8ISZ - chains B and C of the 4 polymer chains in the assembly; structure by electron microscopy, 3.27 A resolution.

== Chain B ==
Protein: TIR domain-containing protein
Source organism: Thermoflavifilum thermophilum
UniProt: A0A1I7NFG5 (A0A1I7NFG5_9BACT); numbering as in UniProt (aligned over 1-450)
Sequence (450 residues; each row starts with the number of its first residue):
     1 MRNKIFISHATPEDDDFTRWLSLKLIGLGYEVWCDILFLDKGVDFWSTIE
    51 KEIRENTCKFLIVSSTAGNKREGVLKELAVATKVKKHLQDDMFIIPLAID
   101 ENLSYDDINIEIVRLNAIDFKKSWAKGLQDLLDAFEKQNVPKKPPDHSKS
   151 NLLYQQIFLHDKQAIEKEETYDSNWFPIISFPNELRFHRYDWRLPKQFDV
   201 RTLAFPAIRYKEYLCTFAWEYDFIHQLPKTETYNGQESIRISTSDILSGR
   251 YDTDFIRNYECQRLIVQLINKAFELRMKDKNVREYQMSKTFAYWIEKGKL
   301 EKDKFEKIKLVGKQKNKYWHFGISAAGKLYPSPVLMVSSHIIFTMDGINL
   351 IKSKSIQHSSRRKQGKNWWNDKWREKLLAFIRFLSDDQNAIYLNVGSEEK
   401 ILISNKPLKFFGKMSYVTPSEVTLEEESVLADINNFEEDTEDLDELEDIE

== Chain C ==
Molecule: 21-nt RNA strand
Sequence (21 nucleotides; numbered 1 to 21; the number before each row is that of its first residue):
     1 UGAGGUAGUAGGUUGUAUAGU

== Chain B / chain C interface ==
Residue-residue contacts (25; chain B residue first):
  Lys196(B) - G15(C)  salt bridge to the phosphate
  Arg209(B) - U14(C)  salt bridge to the phosphate
  Tyr210(B) - U13(C)  phosphate contact
  Lys211(B) - U13(C)  phosphate contact
  Lys211(B) - U14(C)  phosphate contact
  Tyr259(B) - G11(C)  phosphate contact
  Tyr259(B) - G12(C)  hydrogen bond to the phosphate
  Glu260(B) - G12(C)  sugar contact
  Arg263(B) - G11(C)  base contact
  Met287(B) - G4(C)  sugar contact
  Met287(B) - G5(C)  phosphate contact
  Ser288(B) - G5(C)  sugar contact
  Lys289(B) - U6(C)  base contact
  Lys289(B) - A7(C)  hydrogen bond to the base
  Lys289(B) - G8(C)  hydrogen bond to the base
  His340(B) - G4(C)  salt bridge to the phosphate
  Lys354(B) - G5(C)  phosphate contact
  His358(B) - G2(C)  base contact
  His358(B) - A3(C)  hydrogen bond to the base
  Arg361(B) - A3(C)  sugar contact
  Arg362(B) - G2(C)  hydrogen bond to the base
  Arg362(B) - A3(C)  hydrogen bond to the sugar
  Asn434(B) - U1(C)  hydrogen bond to the base
  Glu437(B) - U1(C)  phosphate contact
  Glu438(B) - U1(C)  base contact
Other interface residues (no listed pair), chain B (21 interface residues in all): Arg257, Tyr285, Ser339

== In short ==
Chain B and chain C form an interface of 21 and 13 residues respectively, with 7 hydrogen bonds and 3 salt
bridges. Among the polar pairs are Lys289(B)-A7(C), Lys289(B)-G8(C) and His358(B)-A3(C).
Chain B is TIR domain-containing protein (Thermoflavifilum thermophilum) and chain C is a 21-nt RNA strand;
the structure, Cryo-EM structure of Crt-SPARTA-gRNA-tDNA monomer, was determined by electron microscopy,
deposited together with 8IT1, 8ISY, 8IT0 and 8K9G.
